3QJQ - chains A and C of the 3 polymer chains in the assembly; structure by X-ray diffraction, 2.90 A resolution.

== Chain A ==
Protein: Cytochrome c oxidase subunit 1
From: Thermus thermophilus
Notes: EC 1.9.3.1
UniProtKB: Q5SJ79 (COX1_THET8); numbering as in UniProt (aligned over 2-562)
Amino-acid sequence (568 residues; numbered -5 to 562; the number before each row is that of its first residue; numbers below 1 keep their minus sign (Met-5 is residue -5)):
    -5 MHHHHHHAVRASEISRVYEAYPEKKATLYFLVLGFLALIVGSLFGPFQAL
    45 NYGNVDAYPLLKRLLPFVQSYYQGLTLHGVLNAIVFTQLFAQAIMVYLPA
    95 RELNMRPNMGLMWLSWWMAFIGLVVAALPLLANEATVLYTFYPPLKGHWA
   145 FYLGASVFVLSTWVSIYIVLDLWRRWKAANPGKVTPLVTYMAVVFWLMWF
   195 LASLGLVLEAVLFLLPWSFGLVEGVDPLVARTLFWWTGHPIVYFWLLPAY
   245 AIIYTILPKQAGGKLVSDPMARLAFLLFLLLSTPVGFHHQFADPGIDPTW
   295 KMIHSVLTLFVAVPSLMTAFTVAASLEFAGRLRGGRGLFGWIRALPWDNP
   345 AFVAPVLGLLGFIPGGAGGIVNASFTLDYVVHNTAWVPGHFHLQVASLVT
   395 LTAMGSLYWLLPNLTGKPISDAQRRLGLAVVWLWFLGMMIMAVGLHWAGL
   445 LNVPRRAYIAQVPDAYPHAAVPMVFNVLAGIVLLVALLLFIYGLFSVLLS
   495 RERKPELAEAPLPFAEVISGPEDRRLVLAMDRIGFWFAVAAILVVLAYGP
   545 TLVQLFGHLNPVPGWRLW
Unresolved in the structure: -5 to 10
Differences from the reference sequence: expression tag (-5 to 1)
Metal / ion sites: heme Fe: His72, His386; Cu+: His233, His282, His283 (together with carbon monoxide); heme-as Fe near His384 (its only coordinating residue here)
Ligand contacts:
  - carbon monoxide (CMO): His233, Val236, His282, His283, His384
  - heme-as (HAS): Tyr133, Thr134, Trp229, Val236, Tyr237, Trp239, Leu240, Tyr244, His282, His283, Phe285, Thr302, Ala306, Ser309, Leu310, Ala313, Ala317, Trp335, Ile336, Val350, Leu353, Leu354, Phe356, Ile357, Gly360, Gly363, Ile364, Asn366, Ala367, Asp372, His376, Asn377, Val381, His384, Phe385, Gln388, Val389, Val393, Arg449, Arg450
  - heme (HEM): Leu32, Ser36, Gly39, Pro40, Gln42, Ala43, Tyr46, Tyr65, Leu69, His72, Asn76, Ala77, Phe80, Leu132, Tyr133, Pro382, Phe385, His386, Val389, Ala390, Thr394, Trp428, Met432, Met435, Arg449, Arg450, Ala451, Leu477
Curated features (UniProtKB/Swiss-Prot):
  - binding site (Fe(II)-heme a): His72, His386
  - binding site (Cu cation): His233, Tyr237, His282, His283
  - binding site (heme a3): His384
  - cross-link: His233 to Tyr237 (1'-histidyl-3'-tyrosine (His-Tyr))

== Chain C ==
Protein: Cytochrome c oxidase polypeptide 2A
From: Thermus thermophilus
Notes: EC 1.9.3.1
UniProtKB: P82543 (COXA_THET8); numbering as in UniProt (aligned over 1-34)
Amino-acid sequence (34 residues; row label = number of the first residue in the row):
     1 MEEKPKGALAVILVLTLTILVFWLGVYAVFFARG
Unresolved in the structure: 1
Curated features (UniProtKB/Swiss-Prot):
  - modified residue: Met1 (N-formylmethionine)

== Interface between chain A and chain C ==
Pairs across the interface - 37 pairs, chain A then chain C:
  Ala313(A) with Leu15(C), hydrophobic
  Phe314(A) with Ala8(C), hydrophobic; Ile12(C), hydrophobic
  Ala317(A) with Ala8(C), hydrophobic; Val11(C), hydrophobic
  Ala318(A) with Ala8(C)
  Glu321(A) with Lys4(C); Pro5(C); Lys6(C), hydrogen bond (side chain-backbone); Gly7(C), hydrogen bond (side chain-backbone); Ala8(C), hydrogen bond (side chain-backbone)
  Arg325(A) with Glu2(C), salt bridge; Lys4(C)
  Trp335(A) with Gly7(C)
  Ile357(A) with Leu15(C), hydrophobic
  Pro358(A) with Phe22(C)
  Ala361(A) with Thr18(C); Ile19(C), hydrophobic; Phe22(C)
  Gly362(A) with Phe22(C)
  Ile364(A) with Ile19(C), hydrophobic; Trp23(C)
  Val365(A) with Phe22(C); Trp23(C), hydrophobic; Val26(C), hydrophobic
  Ser368(A) with Trp23(C), hydrogen bond
  Thr370(A) with Phe30(C)
  Leu371(A) with Trp23(C); Val26(C), hydrophobic; Tyr27(C), hydrophobic
  Val374(A) with Val26(C), hydrophobic; Val29(C), hydrophobic; Phe30(C), hydrophobic; Arg33(C)
  Trp380(A) with Phe22(C), hydrophobic
  Leu444(A) with Arg33(C), hydrogen bond (backbone-side chain)
  Asn446(A) with Arg33(C), hydrogen bond
Also at the interface, not in a pair above, chain A (22 interface residues in all): Leu310, His440
Also at the interface, not in a pair above, chain C (19 interface residues in all): Leu9

== In short ==
22 residues of chain A and 19 residues of chain C are in contact, with 6 hydrogen bonds and 1 salt bridge.
Among the polar pairs are Arg325(A)-Glu2(C), Glu321(A)-Lys6(C) and Glu321(A)-Gly7(C). Chain A binds heme,
heme-as and carbon monoxide.
Chain A is Cytochrome c oxidase subunit 1 and chain C is Cytochrome c oxidase polypeptide 2A, both from
Thermus thermophilus; the structure, The structure of and photolytic induced changes of carbon monoxide
binding to the cytochrome ba3-oxidase from ..., was determined by X-ray diffraction together with 3QJR, 3QJS,
3QJT, 3QJU and 3QJV from the same study.
